PDB entry 7LCZ | X-ray diffraction, 1.65 A resolution | chain A

Chain A:
Molecule: Isoform B of NAD(+) hydrolase sarm1
Source organism: Drosophila melanogaster
Notes: EC 3.2.2.6
UniProtKB: Q6IDD9 (SARM1_DROME), isoform Q6IDD9-2; residues 370-678 here correspond to UniProt positions 344-652 (UniProt number = residue number - 26)
Chain sequence (309 residues; row label = number of the first residue in the row):
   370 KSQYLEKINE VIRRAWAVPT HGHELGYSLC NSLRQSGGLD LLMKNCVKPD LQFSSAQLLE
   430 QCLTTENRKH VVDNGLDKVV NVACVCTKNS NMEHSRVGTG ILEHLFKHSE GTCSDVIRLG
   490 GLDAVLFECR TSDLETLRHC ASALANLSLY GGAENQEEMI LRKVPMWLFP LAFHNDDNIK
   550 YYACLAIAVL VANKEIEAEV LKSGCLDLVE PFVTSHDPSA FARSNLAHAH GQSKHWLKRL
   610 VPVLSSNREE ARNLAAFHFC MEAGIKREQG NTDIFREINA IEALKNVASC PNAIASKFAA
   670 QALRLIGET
Disordered / not traced: 370-373, 677-678
Metal / ion sites: Na+ site 1 near Lys376 (its only coordinating residue here); Na+ site 2: Ala591, Asn594
Small-molecule neighbours: beta-nicotinamide ribose monophosphate (NMN): Trp385, Leu428, Glu429, Gln430, Cys431, Leu432, Thr433, Arg437, His473, Lys476, Leu595, Ala596, His597, Ala598, His599, Gly600, Gln601, Ser602
Reported in the primary citation:
  - binding site for beta-nicotinamide ribose monophosphate: Trp385, Glu429, Gln430, Cys431, Leu432, Thr433, Arg437, His473, Lys476, Leu595, Ala596, His597, Ala598, His599, Gly600, Gln601, Ser602
  - conformationally variable residues (loop rearrangement): Trp385, Thr433, His599 to Ser602
  - mutagenesis - W385A: abolished binding to beta-nicotinamide ribose monophosphate
  - mutagenesis - R437A (Kd = 12.45 +/- 0.03 uM): decreased binding to beta-nicotinamide ribose monophosphate
  - mutagenesis - W385A: abolished binding to NAD+

Overview:
Ligands of chain A: beta-nicotinamide ribose monophosphate. Ala591 and Asn594 form the Na+ site 2. The paper
reports a binding site for beta-nicotinamide ribose monophosphate at Trp385, Glu429 and Gln430 among others;
W385A abolishes binding to beta-nicotinamide ribose monophosphate.
Chain A is Isoform B of NAD(+) hydrolase sarm1 (Drosophila melanogaster); the structure, Crystal structure of
the ARM domain from Drosophila SARM1 in complex with NMN, was determined by X-ray diffraction, deposited
together with 7LCY and 7LD0.
